8QQK - chains B and D of the 4 polymer chains in the assembly; structure by electron microscopy, 2.80 A resolution.

# Chain B
Molecule: Cytochrome bo(3) ubiquinol oxidase subunit 2
Source organism: Escherichia coli BL21(DE3)
Reference sequence: P0ABJ1 (CYOA_ECOLI); numbering as in UniProt (aligned over 1-315)
Amino-acid sequence (315 residues; numbered 1 to 315; the number before each row is that of its first residue):
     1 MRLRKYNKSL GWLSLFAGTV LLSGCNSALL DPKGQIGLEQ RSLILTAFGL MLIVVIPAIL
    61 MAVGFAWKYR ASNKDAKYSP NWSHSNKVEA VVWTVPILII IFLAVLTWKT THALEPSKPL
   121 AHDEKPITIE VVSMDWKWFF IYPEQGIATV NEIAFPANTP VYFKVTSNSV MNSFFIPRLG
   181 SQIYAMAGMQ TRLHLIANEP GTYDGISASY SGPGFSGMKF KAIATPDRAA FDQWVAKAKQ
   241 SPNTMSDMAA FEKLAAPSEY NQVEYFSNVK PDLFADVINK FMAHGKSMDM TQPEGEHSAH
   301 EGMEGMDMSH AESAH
Not modelled in the structure: 1-22, 286-315
Small-molecule neighbours: heme o (HEO): M51, V54, V55, P96, I100
UniProt features mapped onto this chain:
  - lipidation: C25 (N-palmitoyl cysteine)

# Chain D
Molecule: Cytochrome bo(3) ubiquinol oxidase subunit 4
Source organism: Escherichia coli BL21(DE3)
Reference sequence: P0ABJ6 (CYOD_ECOLI); residue numbers follow UniProt; this construct covers 1-109
Amino-acid sequence (109 residues; each row starts with the number of its first residue):
     1 MSHSTDHSGA SHGSVKTYMT GFILSIILTV IPFWMVMTGA ASPAVILGTI LAMAVVQVLV
    61 HLVCFLHMNT KSDEGWNMTA FVFTVLIIAI LVVGSIWIMW NLNYNMMMH
Not modelled in the structure: 1-10

# How chain B and chain D interact
Residue-residue contacts (11):
  M186(B) with M106(D), hydrophobic
  M189(B) with M106(D), hydrophobic
  Q190(B) with N105(D); M106(D), hydrogen bond (backbone-backbone); M108(D); H109(D)
  T191(B) with M106(D)
  R192(B) with N105(D); H109(D)
  A275(B) with M108(D), hydrophobic
  I278(B) with M108(D), hydrophobic
Also at the interface, not in a pair above, chain B (10 interface residues in all): Y162, N279, M282
Also at the interface, not in a pair above, chain D (5 interface residues in all): M107

# Summary
10 residues of chain B face 5 of chain D across their interface, with 1 hydrogen bond. The hydrogen-bonded
pair Q190(B)-M106(D) is a backbone contact. Chain B binds heme o.
Chain B is Cytochrome bo(3) ubiquinol oxidase subunit 2 and chain D is Cytochrome bo(3) ubiquinol oxidase
subunit 4, both from Escherichia coli BL21(DE3); the structure, Cryo-EM structure of E. coli cytochrome bo3
quinol oxidase assembled in peptidiscs, was determined by electron microscopy.
